8YLU - chains B and E of the 6 polymer chains in the assembly; structure by electron microscopy, 2.80 A resolution.

Chain B:
Name: DNA topoisomerase medium subunit
From: Escherichia phage T4
Notes: EC 5.6.2.2
UniProt: P07065 (TOP5_BPT4); residues 1-442 here = UniProt positions 1-442
Chain sequence (452 residues; row label = number of the first residue in the row):
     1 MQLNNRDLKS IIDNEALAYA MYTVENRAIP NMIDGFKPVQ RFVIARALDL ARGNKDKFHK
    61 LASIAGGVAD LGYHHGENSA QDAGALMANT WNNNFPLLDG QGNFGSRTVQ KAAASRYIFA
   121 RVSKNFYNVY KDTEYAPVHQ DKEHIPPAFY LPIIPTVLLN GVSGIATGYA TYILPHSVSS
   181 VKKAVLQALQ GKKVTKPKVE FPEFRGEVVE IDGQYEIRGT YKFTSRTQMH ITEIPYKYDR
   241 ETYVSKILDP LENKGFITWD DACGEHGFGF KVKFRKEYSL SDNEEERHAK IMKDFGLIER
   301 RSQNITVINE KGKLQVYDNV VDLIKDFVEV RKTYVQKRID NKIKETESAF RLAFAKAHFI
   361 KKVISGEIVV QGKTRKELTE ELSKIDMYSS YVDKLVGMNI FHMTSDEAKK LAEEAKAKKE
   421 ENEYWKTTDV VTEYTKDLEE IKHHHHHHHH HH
Disordered / not traced: 442-452
Sequence notes: expression tag (443-452)
Curated features (UniProtKB/Swiss-Prot):
  - active site: Tyr-117 (O-(5'-phospho-DNA)-tyrosine intermediate)

Chain E:
Molecule: 22-nt DNA strand
Sequence (22 nucleotides; row label = number of the first residue in the row):
     1 TGTGTGTATA TATACACATA TA

Interface between chain B and chain E:
Contacting residue pairs - 17 pairs, chain B then chain E:
  Arg-27(B) / DT7(E)  phosphate contact
  Arg-27(B) / DA8(E)  hydrogen bond to the phosphate
  Lys-37(B) / DT7(E)  salt bridge to the phosphate
  Val-39(B) / DT7(E)  phosphate contact
  Val-39(B) / DA8(E)  phosphate contact
  Gln-40(B) / DT7(E)  phosphate contact
  Tyr-73(B) / DA8(E)  hydrogen bond to the phosphate
  His-75(B) / DA8(E)  hydrogen bond to the phosphate
  His-75(B) / DT9(E)  salt bridge to the phosphate
  Gly-76(B) / DT9(E)  hydrogen bond to the phosphate
  Ser-79(B) / DA8(E)  phosphate contact
  Ala-83(B) / DT7(E)  phosphate contact
  Leu-86(B) / DT7(E)  phosphate contact
  Ser-163(B) / DG6(E)  sugar contact
  Ile-165(B) / DT5(E)  base contact
  Ile-165(B) / DG6(E)  hydrogen bond to the base
  Lys-246(B) / DG4(E)  salt bridge to the phosphate
Other interface residues (no listed pair), chain B (15 interface residues in all): Asn-26, His-74

Summary:
The interface between chain B and chain E involves 15 residues on one side and 6 on the other; the contacts
include 5 hydrogen bonds and 3 salt bridges. Polar pairs include Ile-165(B)/DG6(E), Arg-27(B)/DA8(E) and
Tyr-73(B)/DA8(E). UniProt lists active-site residue Tyr-117(B) on chain B.
Here chain B is DNA topoisomerase medium subunit (Escherichia phage T4) and chain E is a 22-nt DNA strand.
Entry 8YLU (structure of phage T6 topoisomerase II central domain bound with DNA) was determined by electron
microscopy (same publication as 8YO3, 8YO4, 8YO5, 8YO7, 8YOD and 8YON).
